PDB entry 8QOZ | electron microscopy, 3.10 A resolution | chains D and z of the 17 polymer chains in the assembly

Chain D:
Protein: Thioredoxin-like protein 4A
From: Homo sapiens
UniProtKB: P83876 (TXN4A_HUMAN); residue numbers follow UniProt; this construct covers 1-142
Amino-acid sequence (142 residues; numbered 1 to 142; the number before each row is that of its first residue):
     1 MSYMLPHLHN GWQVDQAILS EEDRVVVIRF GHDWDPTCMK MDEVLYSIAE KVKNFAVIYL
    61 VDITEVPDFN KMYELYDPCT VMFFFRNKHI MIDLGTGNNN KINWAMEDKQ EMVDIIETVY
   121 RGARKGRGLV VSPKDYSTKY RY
Not modelled in the structure: 1
UniProt features mapped onto this chain:
  - modified residue: Ser132 (Phosphoserine)
  - mutagenesis: Cys38 (C38A: Viable when expressed in S.pombe)

Chain z:
Molecule: 5'ss RNA oligo
From: Homo sapiens
Sequence (11 nucleotides; row label = number of the first residue in the row; note: 1 number in that range is skipped by the numbering (no residue carries it; nothing is unmodelled there); numbers below 1 keep their minus sign (A-3 is residue -3)):
    -3 AAG
     1 GUAAGUAU

Chain D / chain z interface:
Residue-residue contacts (14; chain D residue first):
  Lys88(D) - G5(z)  salt bridge to the phosphate
  Gly95(D) - G-1(z)  hydrogen bond to the sugar
  Gly95(D) - G1(z)  phosphate contact
  Thr96(D) - G-1(z)  sugar contact
  Gly97(D) - G-1(z)  hydrogen bond to the phosphate
  Gly97(D) - U2(z)  base contact
  Asn98(D) - U2(z)  base contact
  Asn99(D) - U2(z)  hydrogen bond to the base
  Asn100(D) - U2(z)  hydrogen bond to the base
  Arg127(D) - A4(z)  sugar contact
  Gly128(D) - A4(z)  hydrogen bond to the sugar
  Leu129(D) - A3(z)  sugar contact
  Ser137(D) - G-1(z)  hydrogen bond to the base
  Thr138(D) - G-1(z)  base contact
Interface residues without a listed pair, chain D (15 interface residues in all): Met91, Asp93, Gly126
Interface residues without a listed pair, chain z (7 interface residues in all): U6

In short:
15 residues of chain D and 7 residues of chain z are in contact, with 6 hydrogen bonds and 1 salt bridge.
Polar contacts include Asn99(D)-U2(z), Asn100(D)-U2(z) and Ser137(D)-G-1(z). From UniProt: one mutagenesis
site on chain D.
Here chain D is Thioredoxin-like protein 4A and chain z is 5'ss RNA oligo, both from Homo sapiens. Entry 8QOZ
(Cryo-EM Structure of Pre-B+5'ss+ATPgammaS Complex (core part)) was determined by electron microscopy together
with 8QP8, 8QP9, 8QPA, 8QPB, 8QPE and 8QPK from the same study.
